Entry 6O1N (electron microscopy, 2.90 A resolution); this record covers chains A and B of the 4 polymer chains in the assembly.

# Chain A (and B)
Molecule: Transient receptor potential cation channel subfamily V member 5
Source organism: Oryctolagus cuniculus
Notes: chain B of this document is another copy of the same molecule, construct and numbering; everything in this record applies to it too
Reference sequence: Q9XSM3 (TRPV5_RABIT); numbering as in UniProt (aligned over 1-730)
Chain sequence (730 residues; each row starts with the number of its first residue):
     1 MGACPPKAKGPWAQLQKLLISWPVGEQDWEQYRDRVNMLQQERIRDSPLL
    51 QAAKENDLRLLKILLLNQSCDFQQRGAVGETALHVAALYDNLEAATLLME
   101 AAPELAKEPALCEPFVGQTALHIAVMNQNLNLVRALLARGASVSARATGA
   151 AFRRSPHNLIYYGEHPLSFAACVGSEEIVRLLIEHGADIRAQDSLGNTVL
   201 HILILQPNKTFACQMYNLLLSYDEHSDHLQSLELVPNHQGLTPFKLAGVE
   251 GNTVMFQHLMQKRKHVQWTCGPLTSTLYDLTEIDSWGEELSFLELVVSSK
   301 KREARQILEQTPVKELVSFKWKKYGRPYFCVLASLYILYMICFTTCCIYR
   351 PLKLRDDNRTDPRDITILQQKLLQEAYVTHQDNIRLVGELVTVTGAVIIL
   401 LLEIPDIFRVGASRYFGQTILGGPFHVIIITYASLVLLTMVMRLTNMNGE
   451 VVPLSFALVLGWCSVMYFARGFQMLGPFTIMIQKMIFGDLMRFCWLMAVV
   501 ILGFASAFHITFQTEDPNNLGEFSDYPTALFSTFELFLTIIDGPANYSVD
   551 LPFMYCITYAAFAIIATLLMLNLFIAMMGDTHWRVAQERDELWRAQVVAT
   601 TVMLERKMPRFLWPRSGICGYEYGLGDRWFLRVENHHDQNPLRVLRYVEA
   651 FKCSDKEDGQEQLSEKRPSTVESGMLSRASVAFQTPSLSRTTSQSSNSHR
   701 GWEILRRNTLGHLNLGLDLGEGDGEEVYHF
Not modelled in the structure: 1-26, 639-730
UniProt features mapped onto this chain:
  - region: Val598 to Val602 (Interaction with S100A10), Ala650 to Cys653 (Involved in Ca(2+)-dependent inactivation), Gly701 to Phe730 (Involved in Ca(2+)-dependent inactivation)
  - binding site (Ca(2+)): Asp542
  - modified residue: Thr685 (Phosphothreonine), Ser689 (Phosphoserine)
  - glycosylation: Asn358 (N-linked (GlcNAc...) asparagine)
From the paper describing this entry:
  - post-translational modification sites: Asn358 (citing earlier work)
  - self-association interface (contacts with another copy of this molecule); pairs are residue here / residue on that copy: Ile365-Asp550 (hydrogen bond), Ile348, Arg350, Gln369, Gln370, Gln513, Thr514

# How chain A and chain B interact
Pairs across the interface (54):
  Gln267(A) with Met38(B); Tyr89(B)
  Gly271(A) with Met126(B)
  Lys323(A) with Asp28(B)
  Thr344(A) with Ser506(B)
  Ile348(A) with His509(B); Gln513(B), hydrogen bond (backbone-side chain)
  Arg350(A) with Ile510(B), hydrogen bond (side chain-backbone); Gln513(B)
  Leu352(A) with Gln513(B)
  Ile365(A) with Asp550(B), hydrogen bond (backbone-backbone)
  Ile367(A) with Asp516(B); Asp550(B)
  Gln369(A) with Thr514(B); Asp516(B), hydrogen bond
  Val451(A) with Ile510(B)
  Ser455(A) with Thr511(B); Met554(B)
  Phe456(A) with Met554(B), hydrophobic
  Leu458(A) with Gly503(B); Ser506(B)
  Val459(A) with Ala507(B), hydrophobic
  Trp462(A) with Val499(B); Leu502(B); Gly503(B)
  Met474(A) with Met491(B); Arg492(B)
  Leu475(A) with Trp495(B), hydrophobic; Leu496(B), hydrophobic
  Phe478(A) with Leu496(B), hydrophobic; Leu573(B), hydrophobic
  Leu490(A) with Ile564(B), hydrophobic
  Phe493(A) with Leu568(B), hydrophobic
  Glu522(A) with Tyr547(B)
  Phe531(A) with Cys556(B), hydrophobic
  Glu535(A) with Tyr547(B)
  Leu538(A) with Ala563(B), hydrophobic; Leu568(B), hydrophobic
  Ile540(A) with Asp542(B); Gly543(B); Tyr559(B); Ala563(B), hydrophobic
  Ile541(A) with Gly543(B); Tyr547(B)
  Asp542(A) with Asp542(B)
  Phe574(A) with Leu568(B), hydrophobic
  Ile575(A) with Asn572(B)
  Met578(A) with Leu569(B), hydrophobic
  His582(A) with Met577(B), hydrogen bond
  Trp583(A) with Asp580(B)
  Ile618(A) with Arg35(B)
  Glu622(A) with Glu42(B)
  Tyr623(A) with Arg35(B), hydrogen bond
  Arg632(A) with Asp34(B), salt bridge
Other interface residues (no listed pair), chain A (58 interface residues in all): Trp268, Thr269, Pro272, Leu273, Leu277, Cys347, Leu368, Gln370, Met466, Thr479, Met481, Ile482, Met485, Gly521, Ser532, Phe534, Gly579, Ala586, Glu634, Asn635, His636
Other interface residues (no listed pair), chain B (54 interface residues in all): Arg33, Asn37, Gln41, Leu88, Asn127, Leu159, Phe493, Glu515, Asn519, Tyr526, Ser548, Val549, Thr558, Ala560, Met570, Ala576, Arg584
From the paper, about this interface:
  - specific contacts: Ile365(A)-Asp550(B) (hydrogen bond)
  - interface residues, chain A: Ile348(A), Arg350(A), Gln369(A), Gln370(A)
  - interface residues, chain B: Gln513(B), Thr514(B)

# Overview
Chain A and chain B form an interface of 58 and 54 residues respectively; the contacts include 6 hydrogen
bonds and 1 salt bridge. Polar pairs include Arg632(A)-Asp34(B), Ile348(A)-Gln513(B) and Arg350(A)-Ile510(B).
The authors report a hydrogen bond between Ile365(A) and Asp550(B). The paper reports interface residues
Ile348(A), Arg350(A) and Gln513(B) among others; a modification site at Asn358(A).
Both chains are Transient receptor potential cation channel subfamily V member 5 (Oryctolagus cuniculus).
Entry 6O1N (Cryo-EM structure of TRPV5 (1-660) in nanodisc) was determined by electron microscopy (same
publication as 6O1P, 6O1U and 6O20).
